Entry 2P3O (X-ray diffraction, 2.76 A resolution); this record covers chain A.

# Chain A
Protein: type II methyltransferase
Source organism: Dengue virus 2
Notes: EC 2.7.7.48
UniProtKB: Q9WLZ8 (Q9WLZ8_9FLAV); residues 4-296 here correspond to UniProt positions 2495-2787 (UniProt number = residue number + 2491)
Chain sequence (305 residues; row label = number of the first residue in the row; numbers below 1 keep their minus sign (Met-8 is residue -8)):
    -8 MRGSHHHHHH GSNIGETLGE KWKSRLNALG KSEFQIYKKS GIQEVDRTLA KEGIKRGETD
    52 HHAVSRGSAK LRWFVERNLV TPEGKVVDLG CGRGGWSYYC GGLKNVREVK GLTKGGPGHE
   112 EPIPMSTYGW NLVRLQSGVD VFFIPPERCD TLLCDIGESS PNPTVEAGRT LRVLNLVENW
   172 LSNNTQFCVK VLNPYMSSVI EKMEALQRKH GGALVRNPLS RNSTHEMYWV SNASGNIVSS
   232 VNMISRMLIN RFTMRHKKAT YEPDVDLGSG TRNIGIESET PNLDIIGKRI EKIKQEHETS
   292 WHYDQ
Disordered / not traced: -8 to 6, 265-296
Construct notes: expression tag (-8 to 3)
Ligand contacts:
  - 7-methyl-gpppa (GTA; p1-7-methylguanosine-P3-adenosine-5',5'-triphosphate): Lys14, Leu17, Asn18, Ala19, Leu20, Phe25, Lys29, Ser150, Ser151, Pro152, Glu157, Ser214
  - S-adenosylhomocysteine (SAH): Ser56, Gly58, Gly81, Cys82, Gly83, Arg84, Gly85, Gly86, Trp87, Leu103, Thr104, Lys105, His110, Val130, Asp131, Val132, Phe133, Asp146, Ile147

# In short
Bound to chain A: S-adenosylhomocysteine and 7-methyl-gpppa.
Chain A is type II methyltransferase (Dengue virus 2); the structure, Crystal Structure of Dengue
Methyltransferase in Complex with 7MeGpppA and S-Adenosyl-L-homocysteine, was determined by X-ray diffraction,
deposited together with 2P3L, 2P3Q, 2P40 and 2P41.
